Entry 2R0P (X-ray diffraction, 2.10 A resolution); this record covers chain A.

# Chain A
Protein: RebC
Organism: Lechevalieria aerocolonigenes
UniProtKB: Q8KI25 (Q8KI25_NOCAE); residue numbers follow UniProt; this construct covers 1-529
Chain sequence (549 residues; row label = number of the first residue in the row; numbers below 1 keep their minus sign (Met-19 is residue -19)):
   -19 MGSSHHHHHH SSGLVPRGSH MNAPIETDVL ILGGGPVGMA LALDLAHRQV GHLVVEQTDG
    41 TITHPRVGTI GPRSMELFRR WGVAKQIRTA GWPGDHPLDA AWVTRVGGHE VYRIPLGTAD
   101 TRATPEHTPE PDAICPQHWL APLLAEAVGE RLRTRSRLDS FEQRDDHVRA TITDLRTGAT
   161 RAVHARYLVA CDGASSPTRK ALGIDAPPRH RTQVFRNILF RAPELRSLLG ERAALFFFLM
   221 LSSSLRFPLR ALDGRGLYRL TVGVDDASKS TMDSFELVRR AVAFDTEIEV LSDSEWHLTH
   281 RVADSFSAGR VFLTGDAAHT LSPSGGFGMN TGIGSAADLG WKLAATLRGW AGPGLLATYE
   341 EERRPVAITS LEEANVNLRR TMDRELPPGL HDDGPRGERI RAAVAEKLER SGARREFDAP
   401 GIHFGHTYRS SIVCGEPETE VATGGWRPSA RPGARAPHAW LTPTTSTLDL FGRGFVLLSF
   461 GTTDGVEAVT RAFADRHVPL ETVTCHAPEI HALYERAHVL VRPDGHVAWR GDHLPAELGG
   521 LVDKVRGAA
Not modelled in the structure: -19 to 0, 222-224, 246-250, 417-425
Differences from the reference sequence: expression tag (-19 to 0)
Residues lining bound ligands:
  - FAD (flavin-adenine dinucleotide): Leu12, Gly13, Gly14, Gly15, Pro16, Val17, Gly18, Val35, Glu36, Gln37, Thr38, Arg46, Val47, Ser136, Arg137, Leu138, Cys171, Asp172, Gly173, Asn197, Arg239, Glu275, Trp276, Thr294, Gly295, Asp296, Pro303
  - K2C (6,7,12,13-tetrahydro-5H-indolo[2,3-a]pyrrolo[3,4-c]carbazol-5-one): Thr49, Phe195, Phe216, Phe218, Pro228, Trp276, Pro303, Ser304, Gly305, Gly306, Leu358, Thr361, Glu396, Phe397
From the paper describing this entry:
  - conformationally variable residues (order/disorder transition): Ala354 to Asp363, Glu396
  - binding site for flavin-adenine dinucleotide: Arg239, Trp276
  - binding site for K2C: Glu396

# Summary
Ligands of chain A: flavin-adenine dinucleotide and compound K2C. The paper reports a binding site for
flavin-adenine dinucleotide at Arg239 and Trp276; a binding site for K2C at Glu396.
Chain A is RebC (Lechevalieria aerocolonigenes); the structure, K252c-soaked RebC, was determined by X-ray
diffraction (same publication as 2R0C and 2R0G).
